8T17 - chains A and B of the 14 polymer chains in the assembly; structure by electron microscopy, 2.60 A resolution.

== Chain A (and B) ==
Name: Venus-tagged CaMKII Beta Association Domain
Source organism: Aequorea victoria
Notes: EC 2.7.11.17; chain B of this document is another copy of the same molecule, construct and numbering; everything in this record applies to it too
UniProt: chimeric construct of P42212, P08413: residues 157-393 from P42212 (GFP_AEQVI) positions 2-238 (UniProt number = residue number - 155); residues 409-542 from P08413 positions 409-542 (same numbers)
Sequence (407 residues; numbered 136 to 542; the number before each row is that of its first residue):
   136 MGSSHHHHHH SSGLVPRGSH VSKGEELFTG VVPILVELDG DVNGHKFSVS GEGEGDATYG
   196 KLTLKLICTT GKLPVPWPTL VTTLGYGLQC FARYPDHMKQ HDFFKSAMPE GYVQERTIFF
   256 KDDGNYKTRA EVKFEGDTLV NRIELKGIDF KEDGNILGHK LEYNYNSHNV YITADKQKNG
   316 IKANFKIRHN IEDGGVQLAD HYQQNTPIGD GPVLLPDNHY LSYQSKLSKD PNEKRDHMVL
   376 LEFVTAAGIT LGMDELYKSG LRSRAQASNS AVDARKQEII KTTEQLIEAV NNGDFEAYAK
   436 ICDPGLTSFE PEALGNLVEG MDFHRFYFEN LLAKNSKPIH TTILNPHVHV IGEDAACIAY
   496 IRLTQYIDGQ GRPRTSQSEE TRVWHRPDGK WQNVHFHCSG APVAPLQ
Unresolved in the structure: 136-407
Sequence notes: initiating methionine (136); expression tag (137-156); conflict Leu201 (Phe46 in P42212), Leu219 (Phe64 in P42212), Gly220 (Ser65 in P42212), Leu223 (Val68 in P42212), Ala227 (Ser72 in P42212), Thr308 (Met153 in P42212), Ala318 (Val163 in P42212), Gly330 (Ser175 in P42212), Tyr358 (Thr203 in P42212), Lys361 (Ala206 in P42212), Leu386 (His231 in P42212); linker (394-408)
UniProt features mapped onto this chain:
  - modified residue: Tyr221 (Z: -2,3-didehydrotyrosine)

== Chain A / chain B interface ==
Residue-residue contacts - 16 pairs, chain A then chain B:
  Glu447(A) - Thr510(B)
  Leu449(A) - Thr510(B)
  Asn451(A) - Leu479(B)
  Asn451(A) - Leu498(B)
  Asn451(A) - Gln512(B)  hydrogen bond
  Asp457(A) - His475(B)
  Phe458(A) - Gln500(B)  hydrogen bond (backbone-side chain)
  Phe461(A) - Gln500(B)
  Phe461(A) - Tyr501(B)
  Phe461(A) - Ile502(B)  hydrophobic
  Phe461(A) - Pro508(B)  hydrophobic
  Tyr462(A) - Gln500(B)  hydrogen bond
  Tyr462(A) - Thr510(B)  hydrogen bond
  Asn465(A) - Pro473(B)
  Asn465(A) - Ile502(B)
  Gln542(A) - Arg507(B)  hydrogen bond (backbone-side chain)
Interface residues without a listed pair, chain A (12 interface residues in all): Ala448, Leu452, Leu466
Interface residues without a listed pair, chain B (13 interface residues in all): Ile496, Ser511

== Summary ==
12 residues of chain A and 13 residues of chain B are in contact, with 5 hydrogen bonds. Polar contacts
include Asn451(A)-Gln512(B), Phe458(A)-Gln500(B) and Tyr462(A)-Gln500(B).
Both chains are Venus-tagged CaMKII Beta Association Domain (Aequorea victoria). Entry 8T17 (Cryo-EM structure
of tetradecameric hub domain of CaMKII beta) was determined by electron microscopy together with 8SYG, 8T6K,
8T6Q, 8T15 and 8T18 from the same study.
